Entry 7AQB (X-ray diffraction, 2.25 A resolution); this record covers chain A.

[Chain A]
Name: Mitogen-activated protein kinase 6
Organism: Homo sapiens
Notes: EC 2.7.11.24
UniProtKB: Q16659 (MK06_HUMAN); residue numbers follow UniProt; this construct covers 9-327
Amino-acid sequence (320 residues; row label = number of the first residue in the row):
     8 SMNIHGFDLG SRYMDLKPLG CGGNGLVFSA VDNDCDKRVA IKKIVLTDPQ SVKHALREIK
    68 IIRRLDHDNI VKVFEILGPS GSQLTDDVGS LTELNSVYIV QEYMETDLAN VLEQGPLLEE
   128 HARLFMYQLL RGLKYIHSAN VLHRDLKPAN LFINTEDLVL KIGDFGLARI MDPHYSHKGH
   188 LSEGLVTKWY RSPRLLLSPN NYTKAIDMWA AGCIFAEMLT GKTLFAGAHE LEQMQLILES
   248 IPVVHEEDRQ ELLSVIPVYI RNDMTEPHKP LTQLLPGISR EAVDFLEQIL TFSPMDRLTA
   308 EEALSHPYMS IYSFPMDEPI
Unresolved in the structure: 8-12, 27-29, 94-97, 180-186, 321-327
Sequence notes: expression tag (8); variant Val290 (Leu in Q16659)
Curated features (UniProtKB/Swiss-Prot):
  - motif: Ser189 to Gly191 (SEG motif)
  - active site: Asp152 (Proton acceptor)
  - binding site (ATP): Leu26 to Val34, Lys49
  - modified residue: Ser189 (Phosphoserine)
  - natural variant: Val290 (L290V: this construct carries the variant)
Reported in the primary citation:
  - contacts within the chain: Lys49-Glu65 (salt bridge)
  - specificity-determining residues: Ala116, Asn117, Gly170

[In short]
Curated annotation (UniProt) lists active-site residue Asp152 and 10 ATP-binding residues. The paper reports
specificity determinants Ala116, Asn117 and Gly170; contacts within the chain involving Lys49 and Glu65.
Chain A is Mitogen-activated protein kinase 6 (Homo sapiens); the structure, Crystal structure of human
mitogen activated protein kinase 6 (MAPK6), was determined by X-ray diffraction, deposited together with 7AK3.
